1GFF - chains 1 and 2 of the 3 polymer chains in the assembly; structure by X-ray diffraction, 3.00 A resolution.

== Chain 1 ==
Molecule: Bacteriophage G4 capsid proteins gpf, gpg, gpj
Organism: Enterobacteria phage G4
Notes: engineered mutation(s): AM(E)W4
UniProt: P03642 (VGF_BPG4); residues 1-426 here = UniProt positions 1-426
Chain sequence (426 residues; each row starts with the number of its first residue):
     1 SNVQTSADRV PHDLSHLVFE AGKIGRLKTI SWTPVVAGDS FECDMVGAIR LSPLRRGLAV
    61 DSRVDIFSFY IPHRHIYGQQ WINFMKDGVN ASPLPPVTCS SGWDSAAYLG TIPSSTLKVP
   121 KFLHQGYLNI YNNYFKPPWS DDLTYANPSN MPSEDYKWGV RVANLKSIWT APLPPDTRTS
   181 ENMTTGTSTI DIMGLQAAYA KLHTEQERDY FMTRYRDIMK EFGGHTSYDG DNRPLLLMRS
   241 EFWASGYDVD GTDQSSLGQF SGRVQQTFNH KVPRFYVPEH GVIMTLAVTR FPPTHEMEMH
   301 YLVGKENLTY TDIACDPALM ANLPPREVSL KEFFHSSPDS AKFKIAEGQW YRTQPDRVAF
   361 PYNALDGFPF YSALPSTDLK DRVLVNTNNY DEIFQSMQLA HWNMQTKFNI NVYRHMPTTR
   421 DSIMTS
Disordered / not traced: 1-9
Sequence notes: conflict Asp378 (Glu in P03642)

== Chain 2 ==
Molecule: Bacteriophage G4 capsid proteins gpf, gpg, gpj
Organism: Enterobacteria phage G4
Notes: engineered mutation(s): AM(E)W4
UniProt: P03644 (VGG_BPG4); numbering as in UniProt (aligned over 1-177)
Chain sequence (177 residues; numbered 1 to 177; the number before each row is that of its first residue):
     1 MFQKFISKHN APINSTQLAA TKTPAVAAPV LSVPNLSRST ILINATTTAV TTHSGLCHVV
    61 RIDETNPTNH HALSIAGSLS NVPADMIAFA IRFEVADGVV PTAVPALYDV YPIETFNNGK
   121 AISFKDAVTI DSHPRTVGND VYAGIMLWSN AWTASTISGV LSVNQVNREA TVLQPLK

== How chain 1 and chain 2 interact ==
Residue-residue contacts (7):
  Trp158(1) with Pro67(2), hydrophobic
  Ser396(1) with Thr68(2)
  Met397(1) with Asn66(2); Pro67(2); Thr68(2), hydrogen bond (backbone-side chain)
  Gln398(1) with Asn66(2); Thr68(2)
Also at the interface, not in a pair above, chain 1 (5 interface residues in all): Ala400
Also at the interface, not in a pair above, chain 2 (4 interface residues in all): Asn167

== Overview ==
5 residues of chain 1 face 4 of chain 2 across their interface, with 1 hydrogen bond. Its one hydrogen-bonded
contact is Met397(1)-Thr68(2).
Here chain 1 is Bacteriophage G4 capsid proteins gpf, gpg, gpj and chain 2 is Bacteriophage G4 capsid proteins
gpf, gpg, gpj, both from Enterobacteria phage G4. Entry 1GFF (The atomic structure of the degraded procapsid
particle of the bacteriophage G4: induced structural changes in ...) was determined by X-ray diffraction.
